Entry 6RQC (electron microscopy, 4.40 A resolution (low resolution: residue-level contacts below are approximate; hydrogen-bond / salt-bridge calls are withheld)); this record covers chains 4 and 7 of the 14 polymer chains in the assembly.

# Chain 4
Molecule: DNA replication licensing factor MCM4
Source organism: Saccharomyces cerevisiae S288c
Notes: EC 3.6.4.12
UniProt: P30665 (MCM4_YEAST); numbering as in UniProt (aligned over 1-933)
Amino-acid sequence (933 residues; row label = number of the first residue in the row):
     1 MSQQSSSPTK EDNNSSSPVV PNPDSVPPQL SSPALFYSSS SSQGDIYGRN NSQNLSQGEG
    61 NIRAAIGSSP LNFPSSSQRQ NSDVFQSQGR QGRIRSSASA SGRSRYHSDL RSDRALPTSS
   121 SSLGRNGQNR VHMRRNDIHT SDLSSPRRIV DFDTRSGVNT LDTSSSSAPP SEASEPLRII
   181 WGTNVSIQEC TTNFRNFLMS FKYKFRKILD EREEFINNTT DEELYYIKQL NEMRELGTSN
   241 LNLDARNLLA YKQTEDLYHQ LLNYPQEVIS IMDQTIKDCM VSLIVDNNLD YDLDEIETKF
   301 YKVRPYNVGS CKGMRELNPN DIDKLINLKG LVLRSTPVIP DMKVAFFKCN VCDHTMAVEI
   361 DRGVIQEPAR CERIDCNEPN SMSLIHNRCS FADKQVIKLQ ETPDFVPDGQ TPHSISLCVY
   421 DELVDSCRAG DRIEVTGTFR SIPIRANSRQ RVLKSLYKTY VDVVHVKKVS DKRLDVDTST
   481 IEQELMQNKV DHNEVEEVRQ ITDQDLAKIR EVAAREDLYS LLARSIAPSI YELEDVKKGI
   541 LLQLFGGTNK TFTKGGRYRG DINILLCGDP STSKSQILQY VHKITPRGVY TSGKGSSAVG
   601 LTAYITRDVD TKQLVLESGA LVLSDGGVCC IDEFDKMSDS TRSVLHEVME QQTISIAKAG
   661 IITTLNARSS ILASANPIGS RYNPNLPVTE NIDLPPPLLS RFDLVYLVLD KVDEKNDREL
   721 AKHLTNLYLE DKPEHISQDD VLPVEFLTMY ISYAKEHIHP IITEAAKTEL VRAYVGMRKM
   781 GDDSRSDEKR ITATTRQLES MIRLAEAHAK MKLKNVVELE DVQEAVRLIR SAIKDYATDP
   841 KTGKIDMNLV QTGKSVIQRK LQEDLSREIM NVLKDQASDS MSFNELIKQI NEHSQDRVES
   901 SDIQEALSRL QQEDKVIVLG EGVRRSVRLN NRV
Unresolved in the structure: 1-176, 213-220, 780-792, 839-933
Bound ions: Zn2+: Cys349, Cys352, Cys371, Cys376
Curated features (UniProtKB/Swiss-Prot):
  - motif: Ser700 to Asp703 (Arginine finger)
  - binding site (ATP): Gly568 to Ser575
  - modified residue (Phosphoserine): Ser52, Ser56, Ser69
  - mutagenesis: Lys574 (K574A: Loss of MCM2-7 complex helicase activity)

# Chain 7
Molecule: DNA replication licensing factor MCM7
Source organism: Saccharomyces cerevisiae S288c
Notes: EC 3.6.4.12
UniProt: P38132 (MCM7_YEAST); residues 1-845 here = UniProt positions 1-845
Amino-acid sequence (845 residues; each row starts with the number of its first residue):
     1 MSAALPSIQL PVDYNNLFNE ITDFLVTFKQ DTLSSDATRN ENEDENLDAE NIEQHLLEKG
    61 PKYMAMLQKV ANRELNSVII DLDDILQYQN EKFLQGTQAD DLVSAIQQNA NHFTELFCRA
   121 IDNNMPLPTK EIDYKDDVLD VILNQRRLRN ERMLSDRTNE IRSENLMDTT MDPPSSMNDA
   181 LREVVEDETE LFPPNLTRRY FLYFKPLSQN CARRYRKKAI SSKPLSVRQI KGDFLGQLIT
   241 VRGIITRVSD VKPAVEVIAY TCDQCGYEVF QEVNSRTFTP LSECTSEECS QNQTKGQLFM
   301 STRASKFSAF QECKIQELSQ QVPVGHIPRS LNIHVNGTLV RSLSPGDIVD VTGIFLPAPY
   361 TGFKALKAGL LTETYLEAQF VRQHKKKFAS FSLTSDVEER VMELITSGDV YNRLAKSIAP
   421 EIYGNLDVKK ALLLLLVGGV DKRVGDGMKI RGDINVCLMG DPGVAKSQLL KAICKISPRG
   481 VYTTGKGSSG VGLTAAVMKD PVTDEMILEG GALVLADNGI CCIDEFDKMD ESDRTAIHEV
   541 MEQQTISISK AGINTTLNAR TSILAAANPL YGRYNPRLSP LDNINLPAAL LSRFDILFLM
   601 LDIPSRDDDE KLAEHVTYVH MHNKQPDLDF TPVEPSKMRE YIAYAKTKRP VMSEAVNDYV
   661 VQAYIRLRQD SKREMDSKFS FGQATPRTLL GIIRLSQALA KLRLADMVDI DDVEEALRLV
   721 RVSKESLYQE TNKSKEDESP TTKIFTIIKK MLQETGKNTL SYENIVKTVR LRGFTMLQLS
   781 NCIQEYSYLN VWHLINEGNT LKFVDDGTMD TDQEDSLVST PKLAPQTTAS ANVSAQDSDI
   841 DLQDA
Unresolved in the structure: 32-58, 148-192, 217-219, 730-845
Bound ions: Zn2+: Cys265, Cys284, Cys289
Ligand contacts: ADP (adenosine-5'-diphosphate): Tyr423, Gly463, Val464, Ala465, Lys466, Ser467, Gln468, Asp524, Glu525, Asn568, Val616
Curated features (UniProtKB/Swiss-Prot):
  - motif: Ser592 to Asp595 (Arginine finger)
  - binding site (ATP): Tyr423, Gly463, Ala465, Lys466, Ser467, Asn568, Arg593, Arg687
  - modified residue: Thr811 (Phosphothreonine), Ser819 (Phosphoserine), Ser838 (Phosphoserine)
  - mutagenesis: Lys466 (K466A: Loss of MCM2-7 complex helicase activity)

# Chain 4 / chain 7 interface
Pairs across the interface - 146 pairs, chain 4 then chain 7:
  Trp181(4) with Gln145(7); Arg146(7)
  Gly182(4) with Ile142(7); Gln145(7)
  Thr183(4) with Gln145(7)
  Asn184(4) with Tyr134(7)
  Asp256(4) with Tyr134(7)
  His259(4) with Tyr134(7); Lys135(7)
  Gln260(4) with Tyr134(7)
  Asn263(4) with Val138(7); Arg303(7)
  Tyr264(4) with Val138(7)
  Arg315(4) with Val251(7); Gln311(7); Val340(7); Arg341(7)
  Glu316(4) with Arg341(7)
  Asn320(4) with Asn76(7); Leu139(7)
  Ile322(4) with Arg303(7)
  Asp323(4) with Arg303(7)
  Lys324(4) with Val138(7)
  Arg362(4) with Phe299(7)
  Val364(4) with Phe299(7)
  Gln366(4) with Gln297(7)
  Val406(4) with Arg560(7)
  Pro407(4) with Asp517(7)
  Asp408(4) with Lys387(7); Arg479(7); Asp517(7)
  Gly409(4) with Asp517(7)
  Thr411(4) with Leu508(7)
  Pro412(4) with Thr555(7)
  Arg440(4) with Thr302(7)
  Ser441(4) with Phe307(7)
  Arg451(4) with Thr279(7); Pro280(7)
  Val452(4) with Phe278(7)
  Leu453(4) with Arg276(7); Thr277(7); Phe278(7)
  Lys454(4) with Arg276(7)
  Ser455(4) with Ala254(7); Val255(7); Ser275(7); Arg276(7)
  Leu456(4) with Lys252(7); Pro253(7); Ala254(7); Phe310(7)
  Tyr457(4) with Lys252(7); Pro253(7); Val255(7); Phe307(7)
  Lys458(4) with Lys252(7)
  Thr459(4) with Lys252(7); Pro253(7)
  Pro528(4) with Asp446(7)
  Pro570(4) with Ala589(7); Ser592(7); Arg593(7)
  Ser571(4) with Ser592(7); Thr685(7); Pro686(7); Arg687(7)
  Thr572(4) with Arg687(7)
  Ser575(4) with Glu542(7)
  Gln576(4) with Met448(7); Glu542(7)
  Gln579(4) with Gln543(7)
  Tyr580(4) with Asp446(7); Gly447(7)
  Lys583(4) with Gly447(7)
  Tyr590(4) with Glu539(7); Gln543(7); Thr545(7); Ser547(7); Thr556(7)
  Thr591(4) with Ser547(7); Ser549(7)
  Ser592(4) with Glu539(7); Ser547(7)
  Gly593(4) with Thr535(7)
  Lys594(4) with Glu531(7); Thr535(7)
  Gly595(4) with Ser547(7); Ile548(7); Ser549(7)
  Ser596(4) with Ser549(7)
  Ser597(4) with Ser549(7)
  Val599(4) with Lys550(7)
  Gly600(4) with Ser549(7); Lys550(7)
  Leu601(4) with Ser549(7)
  Tyr604(4) with Ala551(7); Gly552(7); Asn554(7)
  Val609(4) with Lys499(7); Asp504(7); Glu505(7)
  Asp610(4) with Asp504(7)
  Lys612(4) with Asp504(7)
  Glu617(4) with Gly552(7)
  Ala620(4) with Ser549(7)
  Asp632(4) with Glu539(7)
  Glu633(4) with Thr535(7); His538(7)
  Lys636(4) with Thr535(7); His538(7)
  Gly679(4) with Ala589(7)
  Ser680(4) with Pro587(7); Ala588(7); Ala589(7)
  Arg681(4) with Ala588(7); Ser592(7); Phe681(7); Gly682(7)
  Asp710(4) with Arg668(7); Gln683(7)
  Val712(4) with Arg668(7); Lys672(7)
  Glu714(4) with Ile665(7); Gln669(7)
  Asp717(4) with Ile665(7); Arg668(7)
  Arg718(4) with Val661(7); Ile665(7)
  Ala721(4) with Val661(7)
  Thr725(4) with Met652(7); Asn657(7)
  Asn726(4) with Glu654(7); Asn657(7)
  Tyr728(4) with Lys442(7); Ile450(7); Ile693(7); Gln697(7)
  Leu729(4) with Met652(7); Glu654(7)
  Glu730(4) with Lys442(7)
  Asp731(4) with Lys442(7); Arg649(7)
  Lys732(4) with Arg443(7)
  Pro733(4) with Arg443(7); Val444(7)
  Val744(4) with Asp446(7)
Also at the interface, not in a pair above, chain 4 (92 interface residues in all): Pro319, Gln400, Lys472, Ser529, Asp569, Ser618, Asn676, Asp713, Lys722, Leu727
Also at the interface, not in a pair above, chain 7 (95 interface residues in all): Val141, Asp250, Ile258, Met300, Ser308, Ser344, Gly445, Met506, Asn518, Val651, Ser653, Tyr664, Leu690, Arg694

# Overview
The interface between chain 4 and chain 7 involves 92 residues on one side and 95 on the other. Ligands of
chain 7: ADP.
Chain 4 is DNA replication licensing factor MCM4 and chain 7 is DNA replication licensing factor MCM7, both
from Saccharomyces cerevisiae S288c; the structure, Cryo-EM structure of an MCM loading intermediate, was
determined by electron microscopy.
